PDB entry 7A06 | X-ray diffraction, 1.80 A resolution | chain A

Chain A:
Protein: Choline kinase alpha
Organism: Homo sapiens
Notes: EC 2.7.1.32, 2.7.1.82
UniProt: P35790 (CHKA_HUMAN); numbering as in UniProt (aligned over 75-457)
Chain sequence (383 residues; row label = number of the first residue in the row):
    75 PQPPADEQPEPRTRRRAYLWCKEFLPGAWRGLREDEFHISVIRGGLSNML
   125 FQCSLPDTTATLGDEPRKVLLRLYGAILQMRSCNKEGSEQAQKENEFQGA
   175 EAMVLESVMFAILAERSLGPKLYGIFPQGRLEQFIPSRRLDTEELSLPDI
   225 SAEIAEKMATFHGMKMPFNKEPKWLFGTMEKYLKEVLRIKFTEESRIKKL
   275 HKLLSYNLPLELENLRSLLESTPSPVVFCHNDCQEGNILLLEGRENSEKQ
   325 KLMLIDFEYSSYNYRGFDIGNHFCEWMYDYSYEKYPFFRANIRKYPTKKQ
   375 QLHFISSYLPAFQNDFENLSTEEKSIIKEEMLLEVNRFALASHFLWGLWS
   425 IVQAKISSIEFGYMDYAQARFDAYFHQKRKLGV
Disordered / not traced: 75-79, 151-174
Curated features (UniProtKB/Swiss-Prot):
  - binding site (ATP): R117 to M123, R146, Q207 to R213, Q308, D330
  - binding site (phosphocholine): G119 to S121
  - modified residue: K247 (N6-acetyllysine), S279 (Phosphoserine)

Overview:
UniProt lists 17 ATP-binding residues and 3 phosphocholine-binding residues.
Chain A is Choline kinase alpha (Homo sapiens); the structure, Structure of human CKa1 in complex with
compound o, was determined by X-ray diffraction, deposited together with 7A04.
